Entry 8RPK (X-ray diffraction, 2.62 A resolution); this record covers chain A.

== Chain A ==
Molecule: Acetate--CoA ligase
Organism: Chloroflexota bacterium
Notes: EC 6.2.1.1
Reference sequence: A0A535FEC2 (A0A535FEC2_UNCCH); numbering as in UniProt (aligned over 2-647)
Sequence (657 residues; each row starts with the number of its first residue; numbers below 1 keep their minus sign (Met-9 is residue -9)):
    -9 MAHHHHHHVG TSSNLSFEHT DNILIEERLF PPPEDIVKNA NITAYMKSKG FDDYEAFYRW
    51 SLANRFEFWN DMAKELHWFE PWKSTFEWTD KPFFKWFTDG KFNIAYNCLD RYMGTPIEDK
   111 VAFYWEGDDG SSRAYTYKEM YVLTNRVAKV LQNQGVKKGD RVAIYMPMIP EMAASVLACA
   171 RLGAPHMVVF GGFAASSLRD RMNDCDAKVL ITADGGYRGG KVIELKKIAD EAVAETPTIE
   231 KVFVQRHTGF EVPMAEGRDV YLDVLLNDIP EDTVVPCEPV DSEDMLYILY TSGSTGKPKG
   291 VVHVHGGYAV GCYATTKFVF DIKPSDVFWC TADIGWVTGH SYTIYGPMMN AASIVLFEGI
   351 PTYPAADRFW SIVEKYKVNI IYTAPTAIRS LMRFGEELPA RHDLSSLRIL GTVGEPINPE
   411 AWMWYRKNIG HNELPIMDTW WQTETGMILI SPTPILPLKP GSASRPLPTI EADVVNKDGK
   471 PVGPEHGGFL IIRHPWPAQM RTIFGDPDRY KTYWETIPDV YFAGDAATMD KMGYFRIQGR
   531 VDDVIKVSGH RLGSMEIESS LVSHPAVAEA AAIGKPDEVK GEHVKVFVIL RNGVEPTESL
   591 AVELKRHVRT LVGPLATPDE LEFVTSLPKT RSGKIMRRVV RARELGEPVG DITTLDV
Disordered / not traced: -9 to 13, 640-647
Modified residues: His476 (N1-phosphonohistidine; NEP)
Sequence notes: initiating methionine (-9); expression tag (-8 to 1)
Ion coordination: K+: Asp80, Asp196; Mg2+: Val552, His554, Val557
Reported in the primary citation:
  - post-translational modification sites: His476

== In short ==
Asp80 and Asp196 form the K+ site. The Mg2+ site is built by Val552, His554 and Val557. The paper reports a
modification site at His476.
Chain A is Acetate--CoA ligase (Chloroflexota bacterium); the structure, AMP-forming Acetyl-CoA synthetase
from Chloroflexota bacterium without bound ligand, was determined by X-ray diffraction, deposited together
with 8RPL.
